PDB entry 3UEU | X-ray diffraction, 2.10 A resolution | chain A

# Chain A
Protein: Beta-lactoglobulin
From: Bos taurus
UniProt: P02754 (LACB_BOVIN); residues 1-162 here correspond to UniProt positions 17-178 (UniProt number = residue number + 16)
Sequence (162 residues; each row starts with the number of its first residue):
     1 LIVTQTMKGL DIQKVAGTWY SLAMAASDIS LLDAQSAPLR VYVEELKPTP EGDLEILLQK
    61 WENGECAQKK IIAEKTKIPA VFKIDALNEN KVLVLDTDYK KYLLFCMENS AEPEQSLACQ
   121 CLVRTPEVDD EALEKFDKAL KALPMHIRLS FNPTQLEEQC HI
Unresolved in the structure: 1, 110-115
Disulfide bonds: Cys66-Cys160, Cys106-Cys119

# In short
Chain A is Beta-lactoglobulin (Bos taurus); the structure, Bovine beta-lactoglobulin complex with lauric acid,
was determined by X-ray diffraction together with 3UEV, 3UEW and 3UEX from the same study.
